Entry 6G0D (X-ray diffraction, 1.31 A resolution); this record covers chain A.

[Chain A]
Name: Bromodomain-containing protein 4
Source organism: Homo sapiens
Notes: fragment: bd1
UniProt: O60885 (BRD4_HUMAN); residues 42-168 here = UniProt positions 42-168
Amino-acid sequence (127 residues; row label = number of the first residue in the row):
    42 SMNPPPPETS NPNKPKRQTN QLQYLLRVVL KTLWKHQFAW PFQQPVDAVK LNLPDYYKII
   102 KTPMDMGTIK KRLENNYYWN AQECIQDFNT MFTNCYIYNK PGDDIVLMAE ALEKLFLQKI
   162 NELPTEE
Differences from the reference sequence: engineered mutation Met43 (Thr in O60885)
Ligand contacts: 2-morpholin-4-yl-7-phenyl-4H-chromen-4-one (LY2): Trp81, Pro82, Phe83, Val87, Leu92, Leu94, Tyr97, Cys136, Tyr139, Asn140, Ile146

[Overview]
Ligands of chain A: 2-morpholin-4-yl-7-phenyl-4H-chromen-4-one.
Chain A is Bromodomain-containing protein 4 (Homo sapiens); the structure, BRD4 (BD1) in complex with
APSC-derived ligands (e.g. LY294002), was determined by X-ray diffraction (same publication as 6G0E, 6G0F,
6G0G and 6G0H).
